PDB entry 7BV1 | electron microscopy, 2.80 A resolution | chains A and C of the 4 polymer chains in the assembly

== Chain A ==
Protein: RNA-directed RNA polymerase
Source organism: Severe acute respiratory syndrome coronavirus 2
Notes: EC 2.7.7.48
UniProtKB: P0DTD1 (R1AB_SARS2); residues 1-932 here correspond to UniProt positions 4393-5324 (UniProt number = residue number + 4392)
Sequence (951 residues; numbered 0 to 950; the number before each row is that of its first residue; numbering starts at 0):
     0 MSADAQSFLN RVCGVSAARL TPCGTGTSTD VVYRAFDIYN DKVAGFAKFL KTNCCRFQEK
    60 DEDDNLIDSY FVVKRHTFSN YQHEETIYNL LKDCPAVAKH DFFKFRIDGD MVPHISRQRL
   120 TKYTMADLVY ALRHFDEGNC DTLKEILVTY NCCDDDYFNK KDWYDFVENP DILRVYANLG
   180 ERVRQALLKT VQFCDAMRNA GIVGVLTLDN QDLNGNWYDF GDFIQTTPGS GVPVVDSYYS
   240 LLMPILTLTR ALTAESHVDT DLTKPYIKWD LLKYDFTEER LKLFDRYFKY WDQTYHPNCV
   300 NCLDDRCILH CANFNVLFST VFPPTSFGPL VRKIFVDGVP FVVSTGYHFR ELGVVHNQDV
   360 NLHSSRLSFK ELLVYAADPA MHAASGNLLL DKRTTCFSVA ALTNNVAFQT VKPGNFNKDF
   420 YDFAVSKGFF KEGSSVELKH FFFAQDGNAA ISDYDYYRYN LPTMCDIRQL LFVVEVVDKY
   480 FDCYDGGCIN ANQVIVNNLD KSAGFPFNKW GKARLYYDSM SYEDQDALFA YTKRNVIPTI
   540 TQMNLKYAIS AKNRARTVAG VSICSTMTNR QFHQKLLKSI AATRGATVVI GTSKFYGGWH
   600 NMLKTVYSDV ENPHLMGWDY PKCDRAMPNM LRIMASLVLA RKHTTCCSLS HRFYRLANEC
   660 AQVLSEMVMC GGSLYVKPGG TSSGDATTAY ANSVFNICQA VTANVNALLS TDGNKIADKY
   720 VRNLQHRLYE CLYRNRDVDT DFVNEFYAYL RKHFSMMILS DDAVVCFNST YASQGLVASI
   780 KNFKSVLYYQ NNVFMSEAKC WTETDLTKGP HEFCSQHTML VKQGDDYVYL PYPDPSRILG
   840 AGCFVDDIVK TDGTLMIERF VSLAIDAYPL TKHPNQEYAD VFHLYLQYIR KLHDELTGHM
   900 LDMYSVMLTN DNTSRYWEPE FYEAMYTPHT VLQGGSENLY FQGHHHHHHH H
Not modelled in the structure: 0-30, 51-83, 101-116, 896-910, 930-931, 933-950
Construct notes: initiating methionine (0); expression tag (933-950)
Metal / ion sites: Zn2+ site 1: H295, C301, C306, C310; Zn2+ site 2: C487, H642, C645, C646
Curated features (UniProtKB/Swiss-Prot):
  - region: K545 to R555 (Interaction with RMP Remdesivir), T582 to P620 (RdRp Palm N-ter)
  - active site: S759, D760, D761
  - binding site (Mn(2+)): N209, D218
  - binding site (Zn(2+)): H295, C301, C306, C310, C487, H642, C645, C646
  - site: Q932 (Cleavage)
What the authors report for this chain:
  - Zn2+ coordination: H295, C301, C306, C310, C487, H642, C645, C646

== Chain C ==
Protein: Non-structural protein 7
Source organism: Severe acute respiratory syndrome coronavirus 2
UniProtKB: P0DTD1 (R1AB_SARS2); residues 1-83 here correspond to UniProt positions 3860-3942 (UniProt number = residue number + 3859)
Sequence (92 residues; row label = number of the first residue in the row; numbering starts at 0):
     0 MSKMSDVKCT SVVLLSVLQQ LRVESSSKLW AQCVQLHNDI LLAKDTTEAF EKMVSLLSVL
    60 LSMQGAVDIN KLCEEMLDNR ATLQHHHHHH HH
Not modelled in the structure: 0-1, 65-91
Construct notes: initiating methionine (0); expression tag (84-91)
Curated features (UniProtKB/Swiss-Prot):
  - site: Q83 (Cleavage)

== Interface between chain A and chain C ==
Contacting residue pairs - 21 pairs, chain A then chain C:
  T409(A) - E23(C)  hydrogen bond
  T409(A) - W29(C)
  P412(A) - L14(C)  hydrophobic
  P412(A) - S15(C)
  G413(A) - V11(C)
  F415(A) - C8(C)  hydrophobic
  F415(A) - V11(C)  hydrophobic
  Y420(A) - S4(C)  hydrogen bond
  Y420(A) - D5(C)  hydrogen bond (side chain-backbone)
  E431(A) - K2(C)
  K438(A) - K43(C)
  F440(A) - L40(C)  hydrophobic
  F442(A) - N37(C)
  F442(A) - L41(C)  hydrophobic
  A443(A) - L14(C)  hydrophobic
  A443(A) - N37(C)  hydrogen bond (backbone-side chain)
  Q444(A) - W29(C)
  Q444(A) - N37(C)
  D445(A) - V33(C)
  N552(A) - N37(C)  hydrogen bond
  F843(A) - V11(C)  hydrophobic
Also at the interface, not in a pair above, chain A (17 interface residues in all): K411, F429, L437
Also at the interface, not in a pair above, chain C (18 interface residues in all): K7, Q18, A30, H36

== Overview ==
17 residues of chain A face 18 of chain C across their interface; the contacts include 5 hydrogen bonds. Among
the polar pairs are T409(A)-E23(C), Y420(A)-S4(C) and Y420(A)-D5(C). From UniProt: 3 active-site residues,
Mn2+-binding residues N209(A) and D218(A) and 8 Zn2+-binding residues on chain A. The paper reports Zn2+
coordination by H295(A), C301(A) and C306(A) among others.
Here chain A is RNA-directed RNA polymerase and chain C is Non-structural protein 7, both from Severe acute
respiratory syndrome coronavirus 2. Entry 7BV1 (Cryo-EM structure of the apo nsp12-nsp7-nsp8 complex) was
determined by electron microscopy.
